Entry 6PIJ (electron microscopy, 2.90 A resolution); this record covers chains E and 1 of the 13 polymer chains in the assembly.

[Chain E]
Name: cas7 type I-F CRISPR-associated protein Csy3
From: Vibrio cholerae
Sequence (351 residues; row label = number of the first residue in the row):
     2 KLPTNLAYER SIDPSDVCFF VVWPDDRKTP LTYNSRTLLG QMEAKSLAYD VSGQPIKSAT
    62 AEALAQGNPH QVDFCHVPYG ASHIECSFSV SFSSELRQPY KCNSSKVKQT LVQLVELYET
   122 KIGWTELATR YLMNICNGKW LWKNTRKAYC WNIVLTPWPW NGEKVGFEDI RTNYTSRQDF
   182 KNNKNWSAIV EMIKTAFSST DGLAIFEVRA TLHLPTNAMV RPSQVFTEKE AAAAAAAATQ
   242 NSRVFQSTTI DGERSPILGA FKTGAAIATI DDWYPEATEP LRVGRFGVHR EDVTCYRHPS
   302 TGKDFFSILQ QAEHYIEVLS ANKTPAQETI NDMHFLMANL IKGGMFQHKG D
Disordered / not traced: 231-240, 351-352

[Chain 1]
Molecule: guide RNA
Sequence (60 nucleotides; each row starts with the number of its first residue):
     1 CUGAUAACUU ACAGGACGCU UUGGCUUCAU UGCUUUUCAG GUGAACUGCC GAGUAGGUAG

[How chain E and chain 1 interact]
Contacting residue pairs (45; chain E residue first):
  Ala8(E) with A29(1), sugar contact
  Tyr9(E) with A29(1), hydrogen bond to the sugar
  Glu10(E) with A29(1), phosphate contact; U30(1), phosphate contact
  Arg11(E) with U30(1), hydrogen bond to the phosphate; U31(1), salt bridge to the phosphate
  Leu39(E) with U37(1), sugar contact
  Leu40(E) with U37(1), hydrogen bond to the sugar; C38(1), phosphate contact; A39(1), sugar contact
  Gly41(E) with U37(1), base contact
  Gln42(E) with C38(1), phosphate contact
  His71(E) with U37(1), base contact
  Val73(E) with U37(1), base contact
  Tyr101(E) with C28(1), hydrogen bond to the phosphate; A29(1), sugar contact
  Trp143(E) with G32(1), base contact
  Arg222(E) with U35(1), salt bridge to the phosphate; U36(1), salt bridge to the phosphate
  Ser224(E) with U34(1), phosphate contact
  Gln225(E) with C33(1), phosphate contact; U34(1), hydrogen bond to the phosphate; U35(1), hydrogen bond to the phosphate
  Val226(E) with C33(1), base contact
  Phe227(E) with C33(1), hydrogen bond to the base
  Thr228(E) with C33(1), base contact
  Gln241(E) with U35(1), base contact
  Arg244(E) with U35(1), salt bridge to the phosphate
  Gln247(E) with C33(1), hydrogen bond to the phosphate
  Phe262(E) with U31(1), phosphate contact; G32(1), sugar contact
  Lys263(E) with G32(1), hydrogen bond to the base; U34(1), salt bridge to the phosphate
  Ala266(E) with G32(1), phosphate contact
  Arg283(E) with U31(1), sugar contact; G32(1), salt bridge to the phosphate
  Arg291(E) with G32(1), hydrogen bond to the sugar; C33(1), hydrogen bond to the sugar; U34(1), phosphate contact
  Lys343(E) with U30(1), sugar contact
  Gly344(E) with U30(1), sugar contact
  Gly345(E) with A29(1), sugar contact; U30(1), sugar contact
  Met346(E) with A29(1), base contact; U30(1), base contact
Interface residues without a listed pair, chain E (31 interface residues in all): Lys144

[In short]
31 residues of chain E face 12 of chain 1 across their interface, with 11 hydrogen bonds and 6 salt bridges.
Among the polar pairs are Phe227(E)-C33(1), Lys263(E)-G32(1) and Tyr9(E)-A29(1).
Here chain E is cas7 type I-F CRISPR-associated protein Csy3 (Vibrio cholerae) and chain 1 is guide RNA. Entry
6PIJ (Target DNA-bound V. cholerae TniQ-Cascade complex, closed conformation) was determined by electron
microscopy (same publication as 6PIF and 6PIG).
